Entry 4UDJ (X-ray diffraction, 1.94 A resolution); this record covers chains A and C of the 6 polymer chains in the assembly.

# Chain A (and C)
Name: Uhgb_mp
Organism: Uncultured organism
Notes: EC 2.4.1.-; chain C of this document is another copy of the same molecule, construct and numbering; everything in this record applies to it too
Reference sequence: D9ZDQ9 (D9ZDQ9_9ZZZZ); residue numbers follow UniProt; this construct covers 1-327
Amino-acid sequence (347 residues; numbered -19 to 327; the number before each row is that of its first residue; numbers below 1 keep their minus sign (Met-19 is residue -19)):
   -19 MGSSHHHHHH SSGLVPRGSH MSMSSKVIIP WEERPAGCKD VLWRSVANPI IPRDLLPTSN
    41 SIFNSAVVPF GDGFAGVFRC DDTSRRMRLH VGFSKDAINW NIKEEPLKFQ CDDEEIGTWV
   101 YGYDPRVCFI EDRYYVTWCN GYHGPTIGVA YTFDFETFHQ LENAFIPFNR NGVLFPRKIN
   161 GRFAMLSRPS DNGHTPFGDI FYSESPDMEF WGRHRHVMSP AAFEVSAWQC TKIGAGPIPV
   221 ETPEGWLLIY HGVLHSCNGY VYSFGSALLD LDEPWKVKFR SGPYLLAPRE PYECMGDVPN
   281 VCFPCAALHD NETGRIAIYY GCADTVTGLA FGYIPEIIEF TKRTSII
Not modelled in the structure: -19 to 7
Construct notes: expression tag (-19 to 0)
Ion coordination: K+ site 1: Ser41, Asp277, Asp304; K+ site 2: His196, Val197, Trp255
Ligand contacts: beta-D-mannopyranose (BMA): Asn44, Arg59, Tyr103, Asp104, Arg150, Asn151, Tyr242, Val278, Val281, Phe283, Asp304
Reported in the primary citation:
  - binding site for beta-D-mannopyranose: Asn44, Asp304
  - conformationally variable residues (side-chain flip): Phe43, Asn44, Ser45, Asp104
  - contacts within the chain: Asn44-Asp104 (hydrogen bond)
  - mutagenesis - D104N: abolished catalytic activity (citing earlier work)
  - mutagenesis - Y103E: decreased stability (citing earlier work)

# Chain A / chain C interface
Residue-residue contacts (33; chain A residue first):
  Arg33(A) with Arg269(C)
  Asn40(A) with Tyr264(C), hydrogen bond
  Thr63(A) with Trp208(C); Pro263(C); Tyr264(C), hydrogen bond (backbone-backbone)
  Ser64(A) with Ser206(C); Ala207(C), hydrogen bond (backbone-backbone); Trp208(C); Gly262(C); Pro263(C)
  Arg65(A) with Ala207(C); Trp208(C); Leu234(C)
  Arg66(A) with Glu204(C); Val205(C)
  Val100(A) with Glu204(C)
  Tyr101(A) with Phe203(C), hydrophobic
  His174(A) with His235(C), hydrogen bond (side chain-backbone); Ser236(C), hydrogen bond (side chain-backbone); Cys237(C)
  Gly239(A) with Asn238(C)
  Tyr240(A) with Cys237(C), hydrophobic; Asn238(C), hydrogen bond (backbone-side chain)
  Met275(A) with Pro271(C), hydrophobic; Cys274(C), hydrophobic; Met275(C), hydrophobic
  Gly276(A) with Asn280(C), hydrogen bond (backbone-side chain)
  Asp277(A) with Val241(C); Asn280(C)
  Val278(A) with Cys237(C), hydrophobic; Asn238(C)
  Pro279(A) with Asn238(C), hydrogen bond (backbone-side chain); Asn280(C)
Interface residues without a listed pair, chain A (19 interface residues in all): Met67, Asn238, Tyr242
Interface residues without a listed pair, chain C (21 interface residues in all): Pro268

# Overview
The interface between chain A and chain C involves 19 residues on one side and 21 on the other, with 8
hydrogen bonds. Polar pairs include Asn40(A)-Tyr264(C), His174(A)-His235(C) and His174(A)-Ser236(C). Chain A
binds beta-D-mannopyranose. The paper reports a binding site for beta-D-mannopyranose at Asn44(A) and
Asp304(A); D104N of chain A abolishes catalytic activity.
Chain A and chain C are both Uhgb_mp (Uncultured organism); the structure, Crystal structure of
b-1,4-mannopyranosyl-chitobiose phosphorylase at 1.60 Angstrom in complex with beta-D-mannopyranose and
inorganic phosphate, was determined by X-ray diffraction, deposited together with 4UDG, 4UDI and 4UDK.
